3J5M - chains C and D of the 12 polymer chains in the assembly; structure by electron microscopy, 5.80 A resolution (low resolution: residue-level contacts below are approximate; hydrogen-bond / salt-bridge calls are withheld).

== Chain C ==
Protein: PGV04 light chain
Source organism: Homo sapiens
Notes: fragment: Fab
Chain sequence (208 residues; numbered 1 to 214; 6 numbers in that range are skipped by the numbering (no residue carries them; nothing is unmodelled there); the number before each row is that of its first residue):
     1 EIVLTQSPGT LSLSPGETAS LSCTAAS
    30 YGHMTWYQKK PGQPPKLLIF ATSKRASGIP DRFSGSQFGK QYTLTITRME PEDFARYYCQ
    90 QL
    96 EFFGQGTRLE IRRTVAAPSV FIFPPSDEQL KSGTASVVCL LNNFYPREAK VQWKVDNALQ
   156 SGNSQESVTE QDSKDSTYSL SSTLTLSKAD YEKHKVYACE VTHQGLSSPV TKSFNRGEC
Disulfide bonds: Cys23-Cys88, Cys134-Cys194

== Chain D ==
Protein: PGV04 heavy chain
Source organism: Homo sapiens
Notes: fragment: Fab
Chain sequence (228 residues; each row starts with the number of its first residue; a row labelled like 52A-52B holds insertion residues (52A, then the next letters in order)):
     1 QVQLVQSGSG VKKPGASVRV SCWTSEDIFE RTELI
   35A H
    36 WVRQAPGQGL EWIGWVK
52A-52B TV
    53 TGAVNFGSPD FRQRVSLTRD RDLFTAHMDI
82A-82C RGL
    83 TQGDTATYFC ARQKFYTG
100A-100F GQGWYF
   101 DLWGRGTLIV VSSASTKGPS VFPLAPSSKS TSGGTAALGC LVKDYFPEPV TVSWNSGALT
   161 SGVHTFPAVL QSSGLYSLSS VVTVPSSSLG TQTYICNVNH KPSNTKVDKK VEPKSC
Not modelled in the structure: 130-131, 216
Disulfide bonds: Cys22-Cys92, Cys140-Cys196

== Chain C / chain D interface ==
Contacting residue pairs (75):
  His32(C) - Gly100A(D)
  His32(C) - Gln100B(D)
  His32(C) - Gly100C(D)
  Thr34(C) - Gln100B(D)
  Thr34(C) - Trp100D(D)
  Thr34(C) - Tyr100E(D)
  Tyr36(C) - Trp100D(D)
  Tyr36(C) - Tyr100E(D)
  Tyr36(C) - Phe100F(D)
  Tyr36(C) - Trp103(D)
  Lys38(C) - Phe91(D)
  Pro43(C) - Gln3(D)
  Pro43(C) - Phe91(D)
  Pro43(C) - Gly104(D)
  Pro44(C) - Trp103(D)
  Leu46(C) - Tyr100E(D)
  Leu46(C) - Phe100F(D)
  Phe49(C) - Gln100B(D)
  Phe49(C) - Tyr100E(D)
  Ala50(C) - Gln100B(D)
  Tyr87(C) - Gln43(D)
  Tyr87(C) - Gly44(D)
  Tyr87(C) - Leu45(D)
  Gln89(C) - Trp100D(D)
  Gln89(C) - Phe100F(D)
  Leu91(C) - Gly100C(D)
  Leu91(C) - Trp100D(D)
  Glu96(C) - Trp47(D)
  Glu96(C) - Trp100D(D)
  Phe98(C) - Val37(D)
  Phe98(C) - Leu45(D)
  Phe98(C) - Trp47(D)
  Phe116(C) - Ser132(D)
  Phe116(C) - Thr135(D)
  Phe116(C) - Ala136(D)
  Phe116(C) - Ala137(D)
  Phe118(C) - Leu124(D)
  Phe118(C) - Ala125(D)
  Phe118(C) - Pro126(D)
  Phe118(C) - Ala137(D)
  Pro119(C) - Ala125(D)
  Ser121(C) - Phe122(D)
  Ser121(C) - Pro123(D)
  Asp122(C) - Lys214(D)
  Glu123(C) - Val121(D)
  Glu123(C) - Phe122(D)
  Glu123(C) - Lys209(D)
  Gln124(C) - Phe122(D)
  Ser131(C) - Leu141(D)
  Ser131(C) - Lys143(D)
  Val133(C) - Leu124(D)
  Val133(C) - Leu141(D)
  Leu135(C) - Ala137(D)
  Leu135(C) - Val181(D)
  Asn137(C) - His164(D)
  Asn137(C) - Thr183(D)
  Asn138(C) - His164(D)
  Gln160(C) - Val169(D)
  Gln160(C) - Gln171(D)
  Glu161(C) - Val169(D)
  Ser162(C) - Phe166(D)
  Ser162(C) - Pro167(D)
  Ser162(C) - Val169(D)
  Val163(C) - Pro167(D)
  Thr164(C) - His164(D)
  Thr164(C) - Thr165(D)
  Thr164(C) - Phe166(D)
  Asp167(C) - His164(D)
  Ser174(C) - His164(D)
  Ser174(C) - Phe166(D)
  Leu175(C) - Phe166(D)
  Ser176(C) - Phe166(D)
  Ser176(C) - Ser179(D)
  Thr180(C) - Gln171(D)
  Cys214(C) - Lys214(D)
Interface residues without a listed pair, chain C (42 interface residues in all): Met33, Lys45, Ser56, Arg85, Thr178
Interface residues without a listed pair, chain D (44 interface residues in all): Gln1, Gln39, Gly42, Arg105, Leu138, Leu170

== In short ==
The interface between chain C and chain D involves 42 residues on one side and 44 on the other.
Chain C is PGV04 light chain and chain D is PGV04 heavy chain, both from Homo sapiens; the structure, Cryo-EM
structure of the BG505 SOSIP.664 HIV-1 Env trimer with 3 PGV04 Fabs, was determined by electron microscopy.
